PDB entry 4Y8I | X-ray diffraction, 2.60 A resolution | chains H and Z of the 34 polymer chains in the assembly

# Chain H
Name: Proteasome subunit beta type-2
From: Saccharomyces cerevisiae (strain ATCC 204508 / S288c)
Notes: EC 3.4.25.1
UniProt: P25043 (PSB2_YEAST); residues 1-232 here correspond to UniProt positions 30-261 (UniProt number = residue number + 29)
Chain sequence (232 residues; row label = number of the first residue in the row):
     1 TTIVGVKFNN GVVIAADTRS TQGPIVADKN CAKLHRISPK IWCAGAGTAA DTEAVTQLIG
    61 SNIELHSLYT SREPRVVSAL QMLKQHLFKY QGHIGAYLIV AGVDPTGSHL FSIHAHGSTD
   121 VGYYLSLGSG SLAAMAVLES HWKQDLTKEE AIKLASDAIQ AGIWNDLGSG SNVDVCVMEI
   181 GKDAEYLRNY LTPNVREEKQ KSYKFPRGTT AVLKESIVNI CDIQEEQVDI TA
Unresolved in the structure: 223-232
Curated features (UniProtKB/Swiss-Prot):
  - active site: Thr1 (Nucleophile)

# Chain Z
Name: Proteasome subunit beta type-6
From: Saccharomyces cerevisiae (strain ATCC 204508 / S288c)
Notes: EC 3.4.25.1
UniProt: P23724 (PSB6_YEAST); residues 1-222 here correspond to UniProt positions 20-241 (UniProt number = residue number + 19)
Chain sequence (222 residues; numbered 1 to 222; the number before each row is that of its first residue):
     1 QFNPYGDNGG TILGIAGEDF AVLAGDTRNI TDYSINSRYE PKVFDCGDNI VMSANGFAAD
    61 GDALVKRFKN SVKWYHFDHN DKKLSINSAA RNIQHLLYGK RFFPYYVHTI IAGLDEDGKG
   121 AVYSFDPVGS YEREQCRAGG AAASLIMPFL DNQVNFKNQY EPGTNGKVKK PLKYLSVEEV
   181 IKLVRDSFTS ATERHIQVGD GLEILIVTKD GVRKEFYELK RD
Metal / ion sites: Mg2+: Thr192, Val198

# Interface between chain H and chain Z
Residue-residue contacts (56; chain H residue first):
  Arg19(H) with Ile196(Z); Asp222(Z), salt bridge
  Thr21(H) with Ile196(Z)
  Pro24(H) with His195(Z); Ile196(Z), hydrogen bond (backbone-backbone)
  Ile25(H) with Arg194(Z); His195(Z)
  Val26(H) with Glu193(Z); Arg194(Z), hydrogen bond (backbone-backbone); Ile196(Z), hydrophobic
  Ala27(H) with Arg194(Z), hydrogen bond (backbone-side chain)
  Lys29(H) with Glu193(Z), salt bridge; Arg194(Z)
  Ile163(H) with Asp222(Z)
  Trp164(H) with Ile35(Z); Arg38(Z), hydrogen bond (backbone-side chain); Arg221(Z)
  Asn165(H) with Arg38(Z)
  Asp166(H) with Tyr33(Z)
  Leu167(H) with Arg28(Z); Ile30(Z), hydrophobic; Asp32(Z); Tyr33(Z), hydrogen bond (backbone-backbone); Ser34(Z); Ile35(Z), hydrophobic; Ile196(Z)
  Gly168(H) with Tyr33(Z)
  Ser169(H) with Asp222(Z)
  Gly170(H) with Asp222(Z)
  Ser171(H) with Asp222(Z), hydrogen bond (backbone-side chain)
  Asn194(H) with Lys220(Z), hydrogen bond (backbone-side chain); Asp222(Z)
  Arg196(H) with Thr189(Z), hydrogen bond; Ser190(Z), hydrogen bond; Glu193(Z)
  Glu197(H) with Arg185(Z), salt bridge
  Lys199(H) with Asp186(Z)
  Gln200(H) with Lys182(Z); Arg185(Z), hydrogen bond; Asp186(Z), hydrogen bond (backbone-side chain)
  Lys201(H) with Glu179(Z); Asp186(Z), hydrogen bond (backbone-side chain)
  Tyr203(H) with Phe149(Z); Gln153(Z); Leu183(Z); Asp186(Z), hydrogen bond
  Phe205(H) with Asn152(Z); Gln153(Z); Gln159(Z)
  Arg207(H) with Pro162(Z)
  Gly208(H) with Pro162(Z)
  Thr209(H) with Asn158(Z); Gln159(Z); Tyr160(Z), hydrogen bond (backbone-backbone)
  Ala211(H) with Tyr160(Z), hydrophobic; Gly166(Z)
Also at the interface, not in a pair above, chain H (32 interface residues in all): Gly23, Asp28, Val195, Pro206
Also at the interface, not in a pair above, chain Z (32 interface residues in all): Leu145, Glu161, Glu218

# In short
The chain H/chain Z interface involves 32 residues from each chain; the contacts include 14 hydrogen bonds and
3 salt bridges. Polar pairs include Arg19(H)-Asp222(Z), Lys29(H)-Glu193(Z) and Glu197(H)-Arg185(Z). Thr192(Z)
and Val198(Z) form the Mg2+ site. Curated annotation (UniProt) lists active-site residue Thr1(H) on chain H.
Chain H is Proteasome subunit beta type-2 and chain Z is Proteasome subunit beta type-6, both from
Saccharomyces cerevisiae (strain ATCC 204508 / S288c); the structure, Yeast 20S proteasome in complex with
Ac-PLL-ep, was determined by X-ray diffraction (same publication as 4Y69, 4Y6A, 4Y6V, 4Y6Z, 4Y70, 4Y74 and 34
further entries).
